PDB entry 8HQZ | electron microscopy, 3.80 A resolution | chains R and d of the 13 polymer chains in the assembly

[Chain R]
Protein: L-shaped tail fiber assembly
Organism: Escherichia phage DT57C
UniProt: A0A0A7RUJ8 (A0A0A7RUJ8_9CAUD); numbering as in UniProt (aligned over 1-140)
Sequence (140 residues; numbered 1 to 140; the number before each row is that of its first residue):
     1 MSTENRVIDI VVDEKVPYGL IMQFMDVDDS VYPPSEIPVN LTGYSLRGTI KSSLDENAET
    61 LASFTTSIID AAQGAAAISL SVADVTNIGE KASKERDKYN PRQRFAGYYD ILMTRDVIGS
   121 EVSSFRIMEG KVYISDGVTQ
Not modelled in the structure: 1

[Chain d]
Protein: L-shaped tail fiber assembly
Organism: Escherichia phage DT57C
UniProt: A0A0A7RZ88 (A0A0A7RZ88_9CAUD); residues 1-1076 here = UniProt positions 1-1076
Sequence (1076 residues; each row starts with the number of its first residue):
     1 MALKTKIIVQ QILNIDDTTT TASKYPKYTV VLGNSISSIT AGELTAAVEA SAGSAAAAKG
    61 SEIAAKESEL NAKDSENEAA ISAGASEESA SQSAASAAES ERQAGLSKGS ADNSAASAQE
   121 SEGFRDSAEL AAQNAEQSRL LAEQAKTAAQ QAQTAAEAAK TGAETAKDGA DAAATTAGEH
   181 AAAARQSELN AKISETNAAG SATEAGDKAI DATTEADRAK AEADRATQIV DSKLDKVDIS
   241 GFIKVYKTKA EADADVVNRV LDEKVLVWNQ TNSKYGWYKV AGTAETPVLE LVETEQKLTS
   301 VNNVRADDAG NVQITLPGGN PSLWLGEVTW FPYDKDSGVG YPGVLPADGR EVLRVDYPDT
   361 WEAIEAGLIP SVSEAEWQAG ASLYFSTGDG STTFRLPDMM QGQAFRAPTK GEEDAGVIKD
   421 QIPYVVTVNG ISPDAITGNV EIDTSLQGTV SINQGGTGAT TKEDARIALE LYSTTEVDSA
   481 LADKADIATT YTKTEVDSAL ADKADIATTY TKVEVDSALA DAKTQSDTDY LLKANNLSDL
   541 ADRAAAWLNV RPIGSTPLAG DPVGDYDAVT KRWVENKINT GTVGPTMNGV MNYGVGDFHL
   601 RDSRAYIQPY EVVSDGQLLN RADWPELWAY AQMLSPISDA DWLADPTKRG QYSLGDGSTT
   661 FRVPDRNGVQ TGSISALFGR GDGGASSTGG TILDSAAPNI TGSFGRLVYA STGTIYEANT
   721 GTGAFSAVLS QAKYKRLSEI SAADGTAATY PSGFEFFASN SSPVYGRGST EVRPKAFTGV
   781 WVIRASGGFV AANTSWSVIN GDATRPADGT TADGGEIISR YNVNGVREAQ MSWRIRAQIG
   841 AEHYARLNVY NATANRTAVY DFNDLGTFSA ENLHSKGAIY SDGNLTIQNQ GWPGINFKSN
   901 RYNTPATQIG GSTIIEVSGT DGNVSGVNLI RRRGDGNQAG QIIVSFPTTG GAIALQGTSG
   961 IEYKKDVTDA DAQEAMDRIN GQRLVNFVYK DDEQERVRFG VIAEEAELIA PQYIKHNQVS
  1021 YEDILDEEGN KIGEKTRDRP SVDVNPIVMD LMGCVQALNA KIAALEARIA ELESKE
Not modelled in the structure: 1-5, 52-1076

[Chain R / chain d interface]
Residue-residue contacts (26):
  Ile8(R) with Leu32(d), hydrophobic
  Gly19(R) with Asn34(d)
  Leu20(R) with Gly33(d)
  Ile21(R) with Leu32(d); Gly33(d), hydrogen bond (backbone-backbone); Ile36(d), hydrophobic
  Met22(R) with Val31(d); Leu32(d), hydrophobic
  Gln23(R) with Thr29(d); Val30(d); Val31(d), hydrogen bond (backbone-backbone)
  Phe24(R) with Thr29(d); Val30(d), hydrophobic
  Met25(R) with Tyr28(d); Thr29(d), hydrogen bond (backbone-backbone)
  Asp26(R) with Lys27(d)
  Val27(R) with Lys27(d)
  Val39(R) with Tyr28(d), hydrophobic
  Tyr44(R) with Asp16(d)
  Arg115(R) with Ile15(d), hydrogen bond (side chain-backbone); Asp16(d), hydrogen bond (side chain-backbone)
  Val122(R) with Asn14(d); Ile15(d)
  Ser123(R) with Ile15(d)
  Phe125(R) with Ile15(d), hydrophobic
  Met128(R) with Leu32(d), hydrophobic
Interface residues without a listed pair, chain R (19 interface residues in all): Glu121, Ser124
Interface residues without a listed pair, chain d (15 interface residues in all): Leu13, Thr18, Ser35

[Overview]
Chain R and chain d form an interface of 19 and 15 residues respectively, with 5 hydrogen bonds. Among the
polar pairs are Arg115(R)-Ile15(d), Arg115(R)-Asp16(d) and Ile21(R)-Gly33(d).
Chain R is L-shaped tail fiber assembly and chain d is L-shaped tail fiber assembly, both from Escherichia
phage DT57C; the structure, Baseplate of DT57C bacteriophage in the full state, was determined by electron
microscopy together with 8HO3, 8HQK, 8HQO, 8HRE and 8HRG from the same study.
